Entry 6UZ1 (X-ray diffraction, 3.14 A resolution); this record covers chains A and D of the 5 polymer chains in the assembly.

== Chain A ==
Name: MHC class I antigen, A-2 alpha chain
Organism: Homo sapiens
UniProtKB: A0A5B8RNS7 (A0A5B8RNS7_HUMAN); residues 1-275 here correspond to UniProt positions 25-299 (UniProt number = residue number + 24)
Amino-acid sequence (275 residues; numbered 1 to 275; the number before each row is that of its first residue):
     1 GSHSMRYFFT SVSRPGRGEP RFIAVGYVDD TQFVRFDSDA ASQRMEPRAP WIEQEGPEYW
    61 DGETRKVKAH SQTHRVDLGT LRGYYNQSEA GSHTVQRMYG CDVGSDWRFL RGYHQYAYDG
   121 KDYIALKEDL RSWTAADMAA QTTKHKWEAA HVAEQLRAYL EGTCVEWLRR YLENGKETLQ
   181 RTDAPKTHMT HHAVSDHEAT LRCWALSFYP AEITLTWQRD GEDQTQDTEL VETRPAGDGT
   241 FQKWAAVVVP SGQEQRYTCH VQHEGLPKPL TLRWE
Cystine bridges: Cys101-Cys164, Cys203-Cys259

== Chain D ==
Name: T cell receptor, alpha chain
Organism: Homo sapiens
Amino-acid sequence (110 residues; each row starts with the number of its first residue; note: 6 numbers in that range are skipped by the numbering (no residue carries them; nothing is unmodelled there)):
     2 EVEQNSGPLS VPEGAIASLN CTYSIRSSTS FFWYRQYSGK SPELIMSIYS NGDKEDG
    61 RFTAQLNKAS QYVSLLIRDS QPSDSATYLC AVT
    98 TDRSGKLQFG AGTQVVVTPD
Unresolved in the structure: 116-117
Cystine bridges: Cys22-Cys90

== How chain A and chain D interact ==
Contacting residue pairs (15; chain A residue first):
  Arg48(A) - Ser28(D)
  Ala49(A) - Ser28(D)  hydrogen bond (backbone-side chain)
  Pro50(A) - Ile26(D)  hydrophobic
  Pro50(A) - Ser28(D)
  Pro50(A) - Thr98(D)
  Glu53(A) - Ser25(D)
  Glu53(A) - Ile26(D)
  Glu53(A) - Arg27(D)  hydrogen bond (side chain-backbone)
  Glu53(A) - Ser28(D)  hydrogen bond (side chain-backbone)
  Thr178(A) - Arg100(D)  hydrogen bond (backbone-side chain)
  Arg181(A) - Arg100(D)  hydrogen bond (side chain-backbone)
  Asp183(A) - Arg100(D)  salt bridge
  Tyr209(A) - Arg100(D)
  Asp238(A) - Asp99(D)
  Asp238(A) - Arg100(D)  hydrogen bond (backbone-backbone)
Other interface residues (no listed pair), chain A (15 interface residues in all): Pro47, Glu177, Leu179, Thr182, Gly237, Gly239
Other interface residues (no listed pair), chain D (9 interface residues in all): Ser101, Lys103
The authors on this interface:
  - pairs named by the authors: Pro50(A)-Ile26(D) (hydrophobic contact), Glu53(A)-Arg27(D) (backbone contact), Glu53(A)-Ser28(D) (backbone contact), Thr178(A)-Arg100(D), Arg181(A)-Arg100(D), Tyr209(A)-Arg100(D)

== Overview ==
The interface between chain A and chain D involves 15 residues on one side and 9 on the other; the contacts
include 6 hydrogen bonds and 1 salt bridge. Among the polar pairs are Asp183(A)-Arg100(D), Ala49(A)-Ser28(D)
and Glu53(A)-Arg27(D). The authors report a hydrophobic contact between Pro50(A) and Ile26(D); backbone
contacts between Glu53(A) and Arg27(D) and Glu53(A) and Ser28(D); contacts between Thr178(A) and Arg100(D),
Arg181(A) and Arg100(D) and Tyr209(A) and Arg100(D).
Here chain A is MHC class I antigen, A-2 alpha chain and chain D is T cell receptor, alpha chain, both from
Homo sapiens. Entry 6UZ1 (Noncanonical binding of single-chain A6 TCR variant S3-4 in complex with Tax/HLA-A2)
was determined by X-ray diffraction.
